Entry 9FVD (electron microscopy, 3.20 A resolution); this record covers chains B and S of the 8 polymer chains in the assembly.

== Chain B ==
Name: Nucleoprotein
Organism: Marburg virus - Musoke, Kenya, 1980
Reference sequence: P27588 (NCAP_MABVM); residues 2-431 here correspond to UniProt positions 1-430 (UniProt number = residue number - 1)
Chain sequence (441 residues; each row starts with the number of its first residue):
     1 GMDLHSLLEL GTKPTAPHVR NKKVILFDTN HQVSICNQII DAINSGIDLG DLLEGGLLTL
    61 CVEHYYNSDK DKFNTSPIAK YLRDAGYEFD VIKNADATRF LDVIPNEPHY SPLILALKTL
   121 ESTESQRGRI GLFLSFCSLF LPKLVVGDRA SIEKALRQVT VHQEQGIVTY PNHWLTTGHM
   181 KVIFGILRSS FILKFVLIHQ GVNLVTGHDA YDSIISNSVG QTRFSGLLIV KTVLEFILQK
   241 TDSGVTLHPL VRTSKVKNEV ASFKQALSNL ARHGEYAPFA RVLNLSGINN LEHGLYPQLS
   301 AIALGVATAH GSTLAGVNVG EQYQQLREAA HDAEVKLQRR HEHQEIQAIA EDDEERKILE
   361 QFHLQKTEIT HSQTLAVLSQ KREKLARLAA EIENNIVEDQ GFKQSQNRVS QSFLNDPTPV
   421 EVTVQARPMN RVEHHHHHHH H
Unresolved in the structure: 106-108, 121-127, 392-441
Construct notes: expression tag (1, 432-441); variant Ile78 (Val77 in P27588), Ile104 (Ser103 in P27588)
From the paper describing this entry:
  - binding site for the 18-nt RNA strand (chain S): Lys143, Ala150, Arg157, Lys231
  - binding site for the 18-nt RNA strand: Pro142, Lys154, Gln221
  - binding site for the 18-nt RNA strand: Val145, Val146

== Chain S ==
Molecule: 18-nt RNA strand
Sequence (18 nucleotides; row label = number of the first residue in the row):
     1 AGACACACAA AAACAAGA

== Chain B / chain S interface ==
Pairs across the interface - 39 pairs, chain B then chain S:
  Pro142(B) with A12(S), base contact
  Lys143(B) with A10(S), salt bridge to the phosphate; A11(S), salt bridge to the phosphate
  Val145(B) with A7(S), base contact; C8(S), hydrogen bond to the sugar
  Val146(B) with A7(S), base contact; C8(S), hydrogen bond to the sugar; A9(S), sugar contact; A10(S), phosphate contact
  Ala150(B) with A10(S), phosphate contact
  Lys154(B) with A12(S), base contact
  Arg157(B) with A11(S), salt bridge to the phosphate; A12(S), salt bridge to the phosphate
  Val161(B) with A13(S), base contact
  Glu164(B) with A13(S), hydrogen bond to the base
  Gln165(B) with A13(S), hydrogen bond to the base
  Gln221(B) with A12(S), hydrogen bond to the base
  Gly226(B) with C8(S), phosphate contact; A9(S), phosphate contact
  Leu228(B) with A9(S), hydrogen bond to the phosphate
  Lys231(B) with A10(S), base contact
  Arg281(B) with A7(S), phosphate contact; C8(S), salt bridge to the phosphate
  Glu292(B) with C6(S), sugar contact; A7(S), phosphate contact; C8(S), phosphate contact
  His293(B) with C8(S), salt bridge to the phosphate; A9(S), salt bridge to the phosphate
  Gly294(B) with C6(S), hydrogen bond to the sugar
  Leu295(B) with C6(S), base contact
  Thr313(B) with A10(S), hydrogen bond to the sugar; A11(S), hydrogen bond to the sugar
  Leu314(B) with A10(S), base contact
  Gly316(B) with A10(S), sugar contact
  Val317(B) with A9(S), sugar contact; A10(S), hydrogen bond to the sugar
  Asn318(B) with A9(S), hydrogen bond to the sugar
  Val319(B) with A9(S), base contact
  Gly320(B) with A9(S), base contact
Other interface residues (no listed pair), chain B (29 interface residues in all): Gly147, Leu227, Val377

== Overview ==
The interface between chain B and chain S involves 29 residues on one side and 8 on the other, with 11
hydrogen bonds and 7 salt bridges. Polar contacts include Glu164(B)-A13(S), Gln165(B)-A13(S) and
Gln221(B)-A12(S). The paper reports a binding site for the 18-nt RNA strand at Pro142(B), Lys154(B) and
Gln221(B) among others; a binding site for the 18-nt RNA strand (chain S) at Lys143(B), Ala150(B) and
Arg157(B) among others.
Here chain B is Nucleoprotein (Marburg virus - Musoke, Kenya, 1980) and chain S is an 18-nt RNA strand. Entry
9FVD (Cryo-EM structure of single-layered nucleoprotein-RNA helical assembly from Marburg virus, trimeric
repeat unit) was determined by electron microscopy.
